Entry 3LWR (X-ray diffraction, 2.20 A resolution); this record covers chains B and C of the 5 polymer chains in the assembly.

[Chain B]
Protein: Ribosome biogenesis protein Nop10
From: Pyrococcus furiosus
Reference sequence: Q8U1R4 (NOP10_PYRFU); numbering as in UniProt (aligned over 1-60)
Chain sequence (60 residues; numbered 1 to 60; the number before each row is that of its first residue):
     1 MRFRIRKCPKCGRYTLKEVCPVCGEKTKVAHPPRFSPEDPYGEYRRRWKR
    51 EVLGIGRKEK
Disordered / not traced: 1-2, 56-60
Metal / ion sites: Zn2+ near Cys23 (its only coordinating residue here)

[Chain C]
Protein: Large ribosomal subunit protein eL8
From: Pyrococcus furiosus
Reference sequence: Q8U160 (RL7A_PYRFU); residues 2-124 here correspond to UniProt positions 1-123 (UniProt number = residue number - 1)
Chain sequence (123 residues; numbered 2 to 124; the number before each row is that of its first residue):
     2 MAKPSYVKFEVPKELAEKALQAVEIARDTGKIRKGTNETTKAVERGQAKL
    52 VIIAEDVDPEEIVAHLPPLCEEKEIPYIYVPSKKELGAAAGIEVAAASVA
   102 IIEPGKARDLVEEIAMKVKELMK
Disordered / not traced: 2-3, 124

[How chain B and chain C interact]
Residue-residue contacts - 26 pairs, chain B then chain C:
  Arg6(B) with Asp59(C), salt bridge
  Lys28(B) with Asp59(C)
  Val29(B) with Asp59(C), hydrogen bond (backbone-side chain)
  Pro33(B) with Pro60(C), hydrophobic; Glu62(C)
  Tyr41(B) with Asn38(C), hydrogen bond; Thr41(C); Lys42(C), hydrogen bond; Glu45(C); His66(C)
  Tyr44(B) with His66(C); Pro69(C); Leu70(C); Glu73(C)
  Arg45(B) with Glu62(C)
  Arg47(B) with Glu73(C), salt bridge
  Trp48(B) with Ser6(C), hydrogen bond; Tyr7(C); Lys9(C); Glu61(C); Glu62(C); Ala65(C), hydrophobic; Pro69(C), hydrophobic
  Lys49(B) with Glu62(C), salt bridge
  Glu51(B) with Lys9(C)
  Val52(B) with Ser6(C)

[In short]
Chain B and chain C form an interface of 12 and 16 residues respectively; the contacts include 4 hydrogen
bonds and 3 salt bridges. Among the polar pairs are Arg6(B)-Asp59(C), Arg47(B)-Glu73(C) and Lys49(B)-Glu62(C).
Chain B is Ribosome biogenesis protein Nop10 and chain C is Large ribosomal subunit protein eL8, both from
Pyrococcus furiosus; the structure, Structure of H/ACA RNP bound to a substrate RNA containing 4SU, was
determined by X-ray diffraction together with 3LWQ and 3LWV from the same study.
